2FTN - chain A; structure by X-ray diffraction, 1.60 A resolution.

# Chain A
Molecule: Thymidylate synthase
Source organism: Escherichia coli
Notes: EC 2.1.1.45
Reference sequence: P0A884 (TYSY_ECOLI); numbering as in UniProt (aligned over 1-264)
Chain sequence (264 residues; numbered 1 to 264; the number before each row is that of its first residue):
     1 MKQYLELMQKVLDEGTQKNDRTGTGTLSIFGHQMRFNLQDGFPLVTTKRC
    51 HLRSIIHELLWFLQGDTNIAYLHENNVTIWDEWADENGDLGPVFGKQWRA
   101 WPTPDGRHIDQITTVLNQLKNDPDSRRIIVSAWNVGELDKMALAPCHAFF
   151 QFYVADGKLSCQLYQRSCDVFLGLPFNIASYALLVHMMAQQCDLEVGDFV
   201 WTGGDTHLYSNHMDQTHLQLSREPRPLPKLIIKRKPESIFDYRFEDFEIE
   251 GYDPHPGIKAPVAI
Modified positions: Met1 (n-carboxymethionine; CXM)
Differences from the reference sequence: modified residue (1); engineered mutation Phe94 (Tyr in P0A884)
What the authors report for this chain:
  - mutagenesis - Y94F (400-fold): decreased catalytic activity (citing earlier work)
  - mutagenesis - Y94F: decreased stability (citing earlier work)
  - contacts within the chain: Leu90-Ala142 (hydrogen bond), Phe94-His147, Lys96-Glu137
  - catalytic residues: Cys146 (citing earlier work)

# In short
The paper reports the catalytic residue Cys146; Y94F reduces catalytic activity.
Chain A is Thymidylate synthase (Escherichia coli); the structure, E. coli thymidylate synthase Y94F mutant,
was determined by X-ray diffraction together with 2FTO from the same study.
